PDB entry 3R2C | X-ray diffraction, 1.90 A resolution | chains A and J of the 3 polymer chains in the assembly

# Chain A
Name: N utilization substance protein B
Source organism: Aquifex aeolicus
UniProtKB: O66530 (NUSB_AQUAE); residues 1-148 here = UniProt positions 1-148
Chain sequence (148 residues; row label = number of the first residue in the row):
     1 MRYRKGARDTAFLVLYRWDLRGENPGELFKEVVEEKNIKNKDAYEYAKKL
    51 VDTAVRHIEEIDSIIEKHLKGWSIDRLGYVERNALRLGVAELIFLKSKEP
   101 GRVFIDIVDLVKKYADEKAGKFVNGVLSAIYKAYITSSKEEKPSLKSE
Disordered / not traced: 139-148
From the paper describing this entry:
  - binding site for the 12-nt RNA strand: G78, E81, K118, F122, S128
  - mutagenesis - F122D: abolished binding to EcBoxA
  - mutagenesis - F122D: decreased growth in response to lambda growth

# Chain J
Name: 30S ribosomal protein S10
Source organism: Aquifex aeolicus
UniProtKB: O66430 (RS10_AQUAE); the construct has insertions or renumbered stretches relative to UniProt, so the offset changes along the chain: 1-46 = UniProt 1-46; 48-83 = UniProt 69-104
Chain sequence (83 residues; row label = number of the first residue in the row):
     1 MEQEKIRIKLRAYDHRLLDQSVKQIIETVKRTGGVVKGPIPLPTRKSEFS
    51 RILDIIRFTPQTIEALMEISLPAGVDVEVKMRG
Disordered / not traced: 1-2, 82-83
From the paper describing this entry:
  - binding site for the 12-nt RNA strand: R16

# Chain A / chain J interface
Pairs across the interface (37):
  L13(A) with P41(J), hydrophobic
  Y16(A) with D19(J), hydrogen bond; P39(J), hydrophobic; R51(J), hydrogen bond
  R17(A) with G38(J); P39(J), hydrogen bond (side chain-backbone); I40(J)
  D19(A) with K23(J)
  L20(A) with D19(J); K23(J), hydrogen bond (backbone-side chain); I26(J); P39(J), hydrophobic
  R21(A) with I26(J); K30(J); V36(J), hydrogen bond (side chain-backbone); K37(J); G38(J), hydrogen bond (side chain-backbone)
  E23(A) with K30(J), salt bridge
  E31(A) with K37(J)
  E35(A) with K37(J), salt bridge
  R76(A) with R16(J), hydrogen bond (backbone-side chain)
  G78(A) with R16(J)
  Y79(A) with D19(J); K23(J)
  V80(A) with D19(J); R51(J)
  E81(A) with H15(J), salt bridge
  K113(A) with P43(J); T44(J), hydrogen bond (backbone-backbone)
  Y114(A) with P41(J); L42(J); T44(J); R51(J), hydrogen bond (backbone-side chain)
  A115(A) with H15(J); T44(J), hydrogen bond (backbone-side chain); F49(J)
  D116(A) with F49(J)
Interface residues without a listed pair, chain A (21 interface residues in all): W72, L77, A119
Interface residues without a listed pair, chain J (18 interface residues in all): V22
Interface features reported in the paper:
  - residue pairs: H15(J)-E81(A) (hydrogen bond)

# In short
Chain A and chain J form an interface of 21 and 18 residues respectively, with 10 hydrogen bonds and 3 salt
bridges. Polar contacts include E23(A)-K30(J), E35(A)-K37(J) and E81(A)-H15(J). The paper describes a hydrogen
bond between H15(J) and E81(A). From the paper: a binding site for the 12-nt RNA strand at G78(A), E81(A) and
R16(J) among others; F122D of chain A abolishes binding to EcBoxA.
Chain A is N utilization substance protein B and chain J is 30S ribosomal protein S10, both from Aquifex
aeolicus; the structure, Crystal Structure of Antitermination Factors NusB and NusE in complex with BoxA RNA,
was determined by X-ray diffraction, deposited together with 3R2D.
